4YCL - chain A; structure by X-ray diffraction, 3.25 A resolution.

Chain A:
Protein: Sarcoplasmic/endoplasmic reticulum calcium ATPase 1
From: Oryctolagus cuniculus
Notes: EC 3.6.3.8
Reference sequence: P04191 (AT2A1_RABIT), isoform P04191-2; residues 1-994 here = UniProt positions 1-994
Chain sequence (995 residues; numbered 0 to 994; the number before each row is that of its first residue; numbering starts at 0):
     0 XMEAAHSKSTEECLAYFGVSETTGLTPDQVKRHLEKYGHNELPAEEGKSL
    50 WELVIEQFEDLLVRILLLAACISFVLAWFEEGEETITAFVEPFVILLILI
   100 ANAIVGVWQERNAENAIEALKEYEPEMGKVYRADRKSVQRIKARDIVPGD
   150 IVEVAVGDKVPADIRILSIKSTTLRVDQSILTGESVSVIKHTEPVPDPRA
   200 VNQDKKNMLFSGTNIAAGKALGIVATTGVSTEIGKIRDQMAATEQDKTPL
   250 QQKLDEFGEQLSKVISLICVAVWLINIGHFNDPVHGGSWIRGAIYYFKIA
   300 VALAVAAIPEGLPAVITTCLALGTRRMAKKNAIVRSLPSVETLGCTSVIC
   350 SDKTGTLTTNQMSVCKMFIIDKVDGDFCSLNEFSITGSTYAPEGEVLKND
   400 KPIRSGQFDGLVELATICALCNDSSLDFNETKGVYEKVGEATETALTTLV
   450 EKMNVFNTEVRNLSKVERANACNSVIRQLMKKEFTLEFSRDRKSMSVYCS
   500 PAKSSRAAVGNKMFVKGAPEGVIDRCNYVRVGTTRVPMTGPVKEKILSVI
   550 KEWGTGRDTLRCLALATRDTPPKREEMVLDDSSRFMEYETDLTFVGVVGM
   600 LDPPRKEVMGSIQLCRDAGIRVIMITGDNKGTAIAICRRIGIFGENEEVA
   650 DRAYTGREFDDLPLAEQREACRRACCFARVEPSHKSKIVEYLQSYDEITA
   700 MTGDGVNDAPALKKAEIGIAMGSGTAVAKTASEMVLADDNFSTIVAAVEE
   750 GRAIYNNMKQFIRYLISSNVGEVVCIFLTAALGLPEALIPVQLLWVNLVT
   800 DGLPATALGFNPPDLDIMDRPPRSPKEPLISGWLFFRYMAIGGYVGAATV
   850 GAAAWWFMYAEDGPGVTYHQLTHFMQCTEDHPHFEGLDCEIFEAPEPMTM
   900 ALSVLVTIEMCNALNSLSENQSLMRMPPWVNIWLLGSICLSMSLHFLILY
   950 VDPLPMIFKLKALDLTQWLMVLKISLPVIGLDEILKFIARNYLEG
Sequence notes: acetylation (0)
Modified residues: ACE (acetyl group) at position 0
Cystine bridges: Cys-876/Cys-888
Metal / ion sites: Mg2+: Gln-56 (together with CZA); K+: Gln-244, Leu-711, Lys-712, Ala-714, Glu-732
Ligand contacts: CZA ((6ar,11as,11br)-10-acetyl-9-hydroxy-7,7-dimethyl-2,6,6a,7,11a,11b-hexahydro-11H-pyrrolo[1',2':2,3]isoindolo[4,5,6-cd]indol-11-one): Gln-56, Phe-57, Asp-59, Leu-61, Val-62, Leu-65, Ile-97, Leu-98, Asn-101, Ala-102, Leu-253, Phe-256, Ile-307, Pro-308, Glu-309, Leu-311, Pro-312
Reported in the primary citation:
  - mutagenesis - G257I: decreased binding to CZA (citing earlier work)

In short:
Bound to chain A: compound CZA. Gln-244, Leu-711, Lys-712, Ala-714 and Glu-732 coordinate K+. The paper
reports that G257I reduces binding to CZA.
Chain A is Sarcoplasmic/endoplasmic reticulum calcium ATPase 1 (Oryctolagus cuniculus); the structure, Crystal
structure of the SR CA2+-ATPASE with bound CPA, was determined by X-ray diffraction, deposited together with
2EAR, 2EAT and 2EAU.
